1NHW - chains C and D of the 4 polymer chains in the assembly; structure by X-ray diffraction, 2.35 A resolution.

# Chain C (and D)
Name: enoyl-acyl carrier reductase
Organism: Plasmodium falciparum
Notes: EC 1.3.1.9; chain D of this document is another copy of the same molecule, construct and numbering; everything in this record applies to it too
UniProt: Q9BH77 (Q9BH77_PLAFA); residue numbers follow UniProt; this construct covers 366-425
Sequence (60 residues; numbered 366 to 425; the number before each row is that of its first residue):
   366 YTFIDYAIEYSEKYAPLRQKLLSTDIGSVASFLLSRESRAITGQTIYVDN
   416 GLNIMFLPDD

# Chain C / chain D interface
Contacting residue pairs (42):
  Leu382(C) - Arg404(D)
  Leu382(C) - Thr407(D)
  Gln384(C) - Arg404(D)  hydrogen bond
  Lys385(C) - Arg404(D)
  Leu386(C) - Ala405(D)  hydrophobic
  Leu387(C) - Arg404(D)
  Asp390(C) - Arg404(D)  salt bridge
  Asp390(C) - Ala405(D)
  Ser393(C) - Glu402(D)  hydrogen bond (side chain-backbone)
  Val394(C) - Phe397(D)  hydrophobic
  Val394(C) - Ile406(D)  hydrophobic
  Phe397(C) - Val394(D)  hydrophobic
  Phe397(C) - Phe397(D)  hydrophobic
  Glu402(C) - Ser393(D)  hydrogen bond (backbone-side chain)
  Arg404(C) - Leu382(D)
  Arg404(C) - Gln384(D)
  Arg404(C) - Lys385(D)
  Arg404(C) - Leu387(D)
  Arg404(C) - Asp390(D)  salt bridge
  Ala405(C) - Leu386(D)  hydrophobic
  Ala405(C) - Val413(D)  hydrophobic
  Ala405(C) - Asp414(D)  hydrogen bond (backbone-backbone)
  Ala405(C) - Asn415(D)  hydrogen bond (backbone-backbone)
  Ile406(C) - Tyr412(D)
  Thr407(C) - Leu382(D)
  Thr407(C) - Asn415(D)
  Thr407(C) - Gly416(D)
  Gly408(C) - Ile419(D)
  Gln409(C) - Tyr412(D)
  Gln409(C) - Asn418(D)
  Gln409(C) - Ile419(D)
  Ile411(C) - Ile411(D)  hydrophobic
  Tyr412(C) - Ile406(D)
  Tyr412(C) - Gln409(D)
  Val413(C) - Ala405(D)  hydrophobic
  Asp414(C) - Ala405(D)  hydrogen bond (backbone-backbone)
  Asn415(C) - Ala405(D)  hydrogen bond (backbone-backbone)
  Asn415(C) - Thr407(D)
  Gly416(C) - Thr407(D)
  Asn418(C) - Gln409(D)
  Ile419(C) - Gly408(D)
  Ile419(C) - Gln409(D)
Also at the interface, not in a pair above, chain C (25 interface residues in all): Pro381
Also at the interface, not in a pair above, chain D (25 interface residues in all): Pro381

# Summary
Chain C and chain D each contribute 25 residues to their interface; the contacts include 7 hydrogen bonds and
2 salt bridges. Among the polar pairs are Asp390(C)-Arg404(D), Gln384(C)-Arg404(D) and Ser393(C)-Glu402(D).
Chain C and chain D are both enoyl-acyl carrier reductase (Plasmodium falciparum); the structure, Crystal
Structure Analysis of Plasmodium falciparum enoyl-acyl-carrier-protein reductase, was determined by X-ray
diffraction (same publication as 1NHG, 1NNU and 1VRW).
